3Q3D - chains A and B; structure by X-ray diffraction, 2.79 A resolution.

[Chain A]
Name: Multidrug-efflux transporter 1 regulator
Source organism: Bacillus subtilis
Reference sequence: P39075 (BMRR_BACSU); numbering as in UniProt (aligned over 1-278)
Chain sequence (284 residues; numbered 1 to 284; the number before each row is that of its first residue):
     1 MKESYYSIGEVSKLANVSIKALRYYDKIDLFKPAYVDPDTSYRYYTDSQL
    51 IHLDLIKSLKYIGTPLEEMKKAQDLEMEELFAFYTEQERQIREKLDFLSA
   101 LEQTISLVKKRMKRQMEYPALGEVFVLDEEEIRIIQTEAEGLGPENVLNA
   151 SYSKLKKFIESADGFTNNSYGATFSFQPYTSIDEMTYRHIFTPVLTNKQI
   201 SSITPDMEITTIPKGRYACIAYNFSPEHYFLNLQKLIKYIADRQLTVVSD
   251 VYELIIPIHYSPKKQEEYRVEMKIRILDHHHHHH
Disordered / not traced: 1, 278-284
Sequence notes: conflict Leu142 (Ile in P39075), Leu277 (Ala in P39075), Asp278 (Glu in P39075); expression tag (279-284)
Ligand contacts: puromycin (PUY): Ile51, Pro144, Val147, Leu148, Asn149, Tyr152, Tyr170, Gly171, Ala172, Ile182, Tyr187, Phe224, Pro226, Tyr229, Glu253, Ile255, Tyr268
UniProt features mapped onto this chain:
  - DNA-binding region: Ile8 to Lys27 (H-T-H motif)
What the authors report for this chain:
  - binding site for puromycin: Pro144, Val147, Phe224, Tyr229, Glu253, Ile255

[Chain B]
Molecule: BmrR promoter DNA
Sequence (23 nucleotides; row label = number of the first residue in the row; note: 2 numbers in that range are skipped by the numbering (no residue carries them; nothing is unmodelled there); numbers below 1 keep their minus sign (DG-12 is residue -12)):
   -12 GACCCTCCCCT
     1 TAGGGGAGGGTC

[Chain A / chain B interface]
Contacting residue pairs (15):
  Ser7(A) - DC-9(B)  hydrogen bond to the phosphate
  Ile8(A) - DC-9(B)  phosphate contact
  Ile8(A) - DC-8(B)  phosphate contact
  Gly9(A) - DC-9(B)  hydrogen bond to the phosphate
  Ile19(A) - DC-9(B)  phosphate contact
  Arg23(A) - DC-8(B)  salt bridge to the phosphate
  Arg23(A) - DT-7(B)  base contact
  Thr40(A) - DC-8(B)  sugar contact
  Ser41(A) - DC-8(B)  sugar contact
  Ser41(A) - DT-7(B)  phosphate contact
  Tyr42(A) - DC-10(B)  hydrogen bond to the base
  Tyr42(A) - DC-9(B)  sugar contact
  Tyr42(A) - DC-8(B)  sugar contact
  Arg43(A) - DC-8(B)  salt bridge to the phosphate
  Arg43(A) - DT-7(B)  salt bridge to the phosphate
Interface residues without a listed pair, chain A (10 interface residues in all): Glu10

[In short]
10 residues of chain A and 4 residues of chain B are in contact, with 3 hydrogen bonds and 3 salt bridges.
Polar pairs include Tyr42(A)-DC-10(B), Ser7(A)-DC-9(B) and Gly9(A)-DC-9(B). Ligands of chain A: puromycin. The
paper reports a binding site for puromycin at Pro144(A), Val147(A) and Phe224(A) among others.
Here chain A is Multidrug-efflux transporter 1 regulator (Bacillus subtilis) and chain B is BmrR promoter DNA.
Entry 3Q3D (Crystal structure of BmrR bound to puromycin) was determined by X-ray diffraction together with
3Q5R, 3Q1M, 3Q2Y, 3Q5P and 3Q5S from the same study.
